PDB entry 7ZRG | electron microscopy, 3.50 A resolution | chains A and B of the 4 polymer chains in the assembly

Chain A:
Molecule: Potassium-transporting ATPase potassium-binding subunit
Source organism: Escherichia coli
UniProtKB: P03959 (KDPA_ECOLI); numbering as in UniProt (aligned over 1-557)
Chain sequence (557 residues; row label = number of the first residue in the row):
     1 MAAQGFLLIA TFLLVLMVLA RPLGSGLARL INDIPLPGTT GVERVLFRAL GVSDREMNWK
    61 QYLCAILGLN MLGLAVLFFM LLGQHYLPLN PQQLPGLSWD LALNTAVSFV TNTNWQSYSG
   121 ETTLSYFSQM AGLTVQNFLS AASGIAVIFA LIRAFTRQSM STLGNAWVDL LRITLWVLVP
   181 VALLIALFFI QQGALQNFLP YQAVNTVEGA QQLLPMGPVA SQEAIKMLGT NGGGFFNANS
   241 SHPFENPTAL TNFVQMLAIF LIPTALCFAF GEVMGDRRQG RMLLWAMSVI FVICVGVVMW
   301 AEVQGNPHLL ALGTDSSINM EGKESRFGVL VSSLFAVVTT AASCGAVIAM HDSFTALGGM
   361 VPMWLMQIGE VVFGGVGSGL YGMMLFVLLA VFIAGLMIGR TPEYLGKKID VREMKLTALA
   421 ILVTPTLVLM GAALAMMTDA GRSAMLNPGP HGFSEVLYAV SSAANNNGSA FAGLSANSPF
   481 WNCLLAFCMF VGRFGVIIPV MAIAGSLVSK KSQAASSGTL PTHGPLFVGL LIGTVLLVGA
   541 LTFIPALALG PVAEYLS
Metal / ion sites: K+ site 1: Asn-112, Thr-113, Asn-231, Ser-343, Cys-344, Asn-466, Asn-467; K+ site 2: Gly-232, Gly-345, Gly-468; K+ site 3: Ser-343, Ser-378; K+ site 4 near Gly-369 (its only coordinating residue here)

Chain B:
Molecule: Potassium-transporting ATPase ATP-binding subunit
Source organism: Escherichia coli
Notes: EC 7.2.2.6
UniProtKB: P03960 (KDPB_ECOLI); residues 1-682 here = UniProt positions 1-682
Chain sequence (682 residues; numbered 1 to 682; the number before each row is that of its first residue):
     1 MSRKQLALFE PTLVVQALKE AVKKLNPQAQ WRNPVMFIVW IGSLLTTCIS IAMASGAMPG
    61 NALFSAAISG WLWITVLFAN FAEALAEGRS KAQANSLKGV KKTAFARKLR EPKYGAAADK
   121 VPADQLRKGD IVLVEAGDII PCDGEVIEGG ASVDESAITG ESAPVIRESG GDFASVTGGT
   181 RILSDWLVIE CSVNPGETFL DRMIAMVEGA QRRKTPNEIA LTILLIALTI VFLLATATLW
   241 PFSAWGGNAV SVTVLVALLV CLIPTTIGGL LSAIGVAGMS RMLGANVIAT SGRAVEAAGD
   301 VDVLLLDKTG TITLGNRQAS EFIPAQGVDE KTLADAAQLA SLADETPEGR SIVILAKQRF
   361 NLRERDVQSL HATFVPFTAQ SRMSGINIDN RMIRKGSVDA IRRHVEANGG HFPTDVDQKV
   421 DQVARQGATP LVVVEGSRVL GVIALKDIVK GGIKERFAQL RKMGIKTVMI TGDNRLTAAA
   481 IAAEAGVDDF LAEATPEAKL ALIRQYQAEG RLVAMTGDGT NDAPALAQAD VAVAMNSGTQ
   541 AAKEAGNMVD LDSNPTKLIE VVHIGKQMLM TRGSLTTFSI ANDVAKYFAI IPAAFAATYP
   601 QLNALNIMCL HSPDSAILSA VIFNALIIVF LIPLALKGVS YKPLTASAML RRNLWIYGLG
   661 GLLVPFIGIK VIDLLLTVCG LV
Disordered / not traced: 1-8
Modified residues: Ser-162 (phosphoserine; SEP)
Small-molecule neighbours: ATP (adenosine-5'-triphosphate): Asp-307, Thr-309, Arg-317, Asp-344, Thr-346, Phe-377, Ala-379, Arg-382, Ser-384, Lys-395, Gly-396, Ser-397, Thr-429, Leu-431, Ile-470, Thr-471, Gly-472, Asp-473, Ala-494
Swiss-Prot annotation at these positions:
  - active site: Asp-307 (4-aspartylphosphate intermediate)
  - binding site (ATP): Asp-344, Glu-348, Phe-377 to Ser-384, Lys-395
  - binding site (Mg(2+)): Asp-518, Asp-522
  - modified residue: Ser-162 (Phosphoserine)
Reported in the primary citation:
  - post-translational modification sites: Ser-162

Chain A / chain B interface:
Residue-residue contacts (93; chain A residue first):
  Leu-389(A) / Leu-224(B)  hydrophobic
  Phe-392(A) / Ala-220(B)  hydrophobic
  Phe-392(A) / Leu-221(B)
  Phe-392(A) / Leu-224(B)  hydrophobic
  Ile-393(A) / Leu-224(B)  hydrophobic
  Ala-394(A) / Leu-650(B)  hydrophobic
  Leu-396(A) / Asn-217(B)
  Leu-396(A) / Leu-221(B)  hydrophobic
  Leu-396(A) / Leu-569(B)
  Leu-396(A) / Met-570(B)
  Leu-396(A) / Gly-573(B)
  Met-397(A) / Met-570(B)
  Met-397(A) / Gly-573(B)
  Met-397(A) / Thr-577(B)  hydrogen bond
  Met-397(A) / Asn-653(B)
  Met-397(A) / Leu-654(B)
  Met-397(A) / Tyr-657(B)
  Ile-398(A) / Met-570(B)
  Ile-398(A) / Ala-646(B)
  Ile-398(A) / Leu-650(B)  hydrophobic
  Gly-399(A) / Lys-566(B)
  Gly-399(A) / Leu-569(B)
  Gly-399(A) / Met-570(B)
  Arg-400(A) / Asp-300(B)  salt bridge
  Arg-400(A) / Met-463(B)  hydrogen bond (side chain-backbone)
  Arg-400(A) / Gly-464(B)
  Arg-400(A) / Lys-566(B)
  Arg-400(A) / Leu-569(B)
  Thr-401(A) / Asp-300(B)  hydrogen bond
  Val-411(A) / Pro-216(B)
  Val-411(A) / Ile-219(B)  hydrophobic
  Val-411(A) / Ile-223(B)  hydrophobic
  Met-414(A) / Ala-220(B)  hydrophobic
  Met-414(A) / Ile-223(B)
  Lys-415(A) / Ile-223(B)
  Ala-418(A) / Ile-223(B)  hydrophobic
  Leu-422(A) / Ala-227(B)
  Leu-422(A) / Ile-230(B)  hydrophobic
  Leu-422(A) / Val-231(B)  hydrophobic
  Thr-426(A) / Leu-234(B)
  Leu-429(A) / Leu-234(B)  hydrophobic
  Leu-429(A) / Ala-235(B)
  Leu-429(A) / Thr-238(B)
  Ala-432(A) / Phe-242(B)  hydrophobic
  Ala-433(A) / Thr-238(B)
  Met-436(A) / Pro-241(B)
  Met-436(A) / Phe-242(B)  hydrophobic
  Met-436(A) / Trp-245(B)  hydrophobic
  Arg-442(A) / Trp-245(B)
  Gly-449(A) / Trp-245(B)
  Pro-450(A) / Tyr-599(B)  hydrophobic
  Phe-453(A) / Phe-242(B)  hydrophobic
  Phe-453(A) / Trp-245(B)
  Gln-513(A) / Glu-509(B)
  Gln-513(A) / Gly-510(B)
  Ser-516(A) / Asp-302(B)
  Ser-517(A) / Arg-461(B)  hydrogen bond (side chain-backbone)
  Ser-517(A) / Lys-462(B)
  Ser-517(A) / Thr-645(B)
  Gly-518(A) / Lys-462(B)
  Gly-518(A) / Met-463(B)
  Gly-518(A) / Gly-464(B)
  Gly-518(A) / Ala-646(B)
  Leu-520(A) / Ala-646(B)  hydrophobic
  Leu-520(A) / Ser-647(B)
  Leu-520(A) / Leu-650(B)  hydrophobic
  Leu-526(A) / Ser-647(B)
  Leu-526(A) / Leu-650(B)  hydrophobic
  Leu-526(A) / Arg-651(B)
  Leu-530(A) / Leu-654(B)  hydrophobic
  Ala-540(A) / Tyr-587(B)
  Leu-541(A) / Phe-232(B)
  Leu-541(A) / Ile-580(B)
  Leu-541(A) / Asp-583(B)
  Leu-541(A) / Tyr-587(B)  hydrogen bond (backbone-side chain)
  Thr-542(A) / Val-231(B)
  Thr-542(A) / Ala-235(B)
  Ile-544(A) / Tyr-587(B)  hydrophobic
  Pro-545(A) / Leu-239(B)  hydrophobic
  Pro-545(A) / Tyr-587(B)
  Pro-545(A) / Ile-591(B)  hydrophobic
  Ala-546(A) / Phe-242(B)  hydrophobic
  Ala-548(A) / Ile-591(B)  hydrophobic
  Ala-548(A) / Leu-602(B)
  Leu-549(A) / Leu-239(B)  hydrophobic
  Leu-549(A) / Phe-242(B)  hydrophobic
  Leu-549(A) / Phe-595(B)  hydrophobic
  Leu-549(A) / Tyr-599(B)  hydrophobic
  Val-552(A) / Leu-605(B)  hydrophobic
  Ala-553(A) / Gln-601(B)  hydrogen bond (backbone-side chain)
  Leu-556(A) / Gln-601(B)
  Leu-556(A) / Leu-602(B)  hydrophobic
  Ser-557(A) / Gln-601(B)
Also at the interface, not in a pair above, chain A (51 interface residues in all): Lys-408, Met-430, Met-437, Met-445, Leu-457, Lys-511, Thr-519, Leu-537
Also at the interface, not in a pair above, chain B (57 interface residues in all): Ser-243, Val-301, Ala-508, Arg-511, Ser-574, Thr-576, Val-584, Ala-604, Met-649

Summary:
Chain A and chain B form an interface of 51 and 57 residues respectively, with 6 hydrogen bonds and 1 salt
bridge. Polar pairs include Arg-400(A)/Asp-300(B), Met-397(A)/Thr-577(B) and Arg-400(A)/Met-463(B). Bound to
chain B: ATP. The paper reports a modification site at Ser-162(B).
Here chain A is Potassium-transporting ATPase potassium-binding subunit and chain B is Potassium-transporting
ATPase ATP-binding subunit, both from Escherichia coli. Entry 7ZRG (Cryo-EM map of the WT KdpFABC complex in
the E1_ATPearly conformation, under turnover conditions) was determined by electron microscopy, deposited
together with 7ZRD, 7ZRE, 7ZRH, 7ZRI, 7ZRJ, 7ZRK, 7ZRL and 7ZRM.
